PDB entry 9HMB | X-ray diffraction, 2.05 A resolution | chain A

# Chain A
Name: DUF5703 domain-containing protein
Organism: Verrucomicrobium sp
UniProt: A0A1H2E9C4 (A0A1H2E9C4_9BACT); numbering as in UniProt (aligned over 27-831)
Chain sequence (806 residues; row label = number of the first residue in the row):
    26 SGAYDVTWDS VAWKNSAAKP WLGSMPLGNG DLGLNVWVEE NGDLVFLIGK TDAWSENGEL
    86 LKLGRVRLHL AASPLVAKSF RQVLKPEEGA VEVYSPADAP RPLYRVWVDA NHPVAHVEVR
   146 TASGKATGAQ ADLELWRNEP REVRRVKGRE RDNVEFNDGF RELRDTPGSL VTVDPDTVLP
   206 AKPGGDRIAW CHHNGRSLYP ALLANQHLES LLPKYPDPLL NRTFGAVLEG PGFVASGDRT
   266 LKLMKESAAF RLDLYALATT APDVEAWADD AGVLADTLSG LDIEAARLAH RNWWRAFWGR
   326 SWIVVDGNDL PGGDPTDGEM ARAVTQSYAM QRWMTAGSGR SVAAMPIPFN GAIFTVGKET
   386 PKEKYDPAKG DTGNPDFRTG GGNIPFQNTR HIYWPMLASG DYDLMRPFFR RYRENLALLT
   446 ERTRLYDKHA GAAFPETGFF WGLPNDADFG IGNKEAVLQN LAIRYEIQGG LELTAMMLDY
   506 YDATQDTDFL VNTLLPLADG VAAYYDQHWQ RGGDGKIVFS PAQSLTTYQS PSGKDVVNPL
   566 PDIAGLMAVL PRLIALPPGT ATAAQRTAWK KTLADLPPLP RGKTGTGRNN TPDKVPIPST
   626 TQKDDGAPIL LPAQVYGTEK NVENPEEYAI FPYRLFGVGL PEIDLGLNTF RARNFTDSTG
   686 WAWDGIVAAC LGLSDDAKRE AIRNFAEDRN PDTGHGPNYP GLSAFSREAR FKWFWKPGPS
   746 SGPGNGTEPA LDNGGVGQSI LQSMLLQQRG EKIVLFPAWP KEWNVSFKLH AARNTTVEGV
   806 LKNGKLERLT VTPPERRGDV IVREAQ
Sequence notes: expression tag (26)
Reported in the primary citation:
  - binding site for glycerol: W686
  - mutagenesis - T551E (Tm change 20 degC): decreased stability
  - mutagenesis - T551E: unchanged catalytic activity

# Overview
From the paper: a binding site for glycerol at W686; T551E reduces stability.
Chain A is DUF5703 domain-containing protein (Verrucomicrobium sp); the structure, Crystal structure of GH139
glycoside hydrolase from Verrucomicrobium sp. in the hexagonal space group P6522, was determined by X-ray
diffraction.
